PDB entry 9BER | electron microscopy, 4.10 A resolution (low resolution: residue-level contacts below are approximate; hydrogen-bond / salt-bridge calls are withheld) | chains A and D of the 12 polymer chains in the assembly

[Chain A]
Name: Envelope glycoprotein gp120
From: Human immunodeficiency virus 1
Reference sequence: Q75760 (Q75760_9HIV1); the construct lacks a stretch of the UniProt sequence and is renumbered around it, so the offset changes along the chain: 31-134 = UniProt 30-133; 137-309 = UniProt 134-306; 312-321 = UniProt 307-316; 322-355 = UniProt 318-351; 3 more segments
Chain sequence (477 residues; row label = number of the first residue in the row; note: 9 numbers in that range are skipped by the numbering (no residue carries them; nothing is unmodelled there); a row labelled like 431A-431B holds insertion residues (431A, then the next letters in order)):
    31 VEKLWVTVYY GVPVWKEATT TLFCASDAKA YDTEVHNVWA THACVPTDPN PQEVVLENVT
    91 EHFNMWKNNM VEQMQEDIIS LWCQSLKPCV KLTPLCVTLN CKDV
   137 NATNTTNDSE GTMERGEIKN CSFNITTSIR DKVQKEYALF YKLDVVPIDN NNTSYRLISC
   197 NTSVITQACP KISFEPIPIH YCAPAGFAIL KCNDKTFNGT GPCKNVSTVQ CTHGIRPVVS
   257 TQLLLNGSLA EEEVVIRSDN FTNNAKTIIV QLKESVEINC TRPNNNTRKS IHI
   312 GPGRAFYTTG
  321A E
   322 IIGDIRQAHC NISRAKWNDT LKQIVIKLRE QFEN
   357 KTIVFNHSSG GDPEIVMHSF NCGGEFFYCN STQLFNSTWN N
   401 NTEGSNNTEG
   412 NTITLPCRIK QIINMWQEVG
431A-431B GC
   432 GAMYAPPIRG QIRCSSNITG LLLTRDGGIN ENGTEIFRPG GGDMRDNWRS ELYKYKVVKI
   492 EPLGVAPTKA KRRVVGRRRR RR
Unresolved in the structure: 31, 137-151, 401-408, 506-513
Differences from the reference sequence: conflict Cys113 (Asp112 in Q75760), Lys168 (Glu165 in Q75760), Asn197 (Asp194 in Q75760), Thr236 (Lys233 in Q75760), Gly432 (Lys423 in Q75760); insertion (431A-431B); expression tag (506-513)
Cystine bridges: Cys54-Cys74, Cys113-Cys431B, Cys119-Cys205, Cys126-Cys196, Cys131-Cys157, Cys218-Cys247, Cys228-Cys239, Cys296-Cys331, Cys378-Cys445, Cys385-Cys418
Glycans and other covalent adducts: N-acetylglucosamine (NAG) linked to Asn88, Asn156, Asn160, Asn187, Asn197, Asn234, Asn241, Asn276, Asn295, Asn301, Asn339, Asn355, Asn362, Asn386, Asn392, Asn448; glycan linked to Asn262, Asn332

[Chain D]
Name: PGT122 heavy chain
From: Homo sapiens
Notes: fragment: Fab
Chain sequence (132 residues; numbered 1 to 113 plus 19 insertion-coded residues; the number before each row is that of its first residue; a row labelled like 82A-82C holds insertion residues (82A, then the next letters in order)):
     1 QVHLQESGPG LVKPSETLSL TCNVSGTLVR DNYWSWIRQP LGKQPEWIGY VHDSGDTNYN
    61 PSLKSRVHLS LDKSKNLVSL RL
82A-82C TGV
    83 TAADSAIYYC ATTKHGRR
100A-100P IYGVVAFKEWFTYFYM
   101 DVWGKGTSVT VSS
Cystine bridges: Cys22-Cys92

[How chain A and chain D interact]
Contacting residue pairs (4):
  Asp325(A) - Tyr100B(D)
  Arg327(A) - Tyr100B(D)
  Thr415(A) - Val100D(D)
  Pro417(A) - Phe100G(D)
Other interface residues (no listed pair), chain A (6 interface residues in all): Gln328, His330
Other interface residues (no listed pair), chain D (4 interface residues in all): Gly100C

[In short]
6 residues of chain A and 4 residues of chain D are in contact. N-acetylglucosamine is covalently linked to
Asn88(A), Asn156(A), Asn160(A), Asn187(A), Asn197(A) and Asn234(A) and 10 more.
Chain A is Envelope glycoprotein gp120 (Human immunodeficiency virus 1) and chain D is PGT122 heavy chain
(Homo sapiens); the structure, Cryo-EM structure of the HIV-1 JR-FL IDL Env trimer in complex with PGT122 Fab,
was determined by electron microscopy (same publication as 9BEW and 9BF6).
